1INW - chain A; structure by X-ray diffraction, 2.40 A resolution.

Chain A:
Name: Influenza A subtype N2 neuraminidase
Source organism: Influenza A virus
Notes: EC 3.2.1.18
Reference sequence: P06820 (NRAM_IATOK); residues 82-469 here = UniProt positions 82-469
Amino-acid sequence (388 residues; numbered 82 to 469; the number before each row is that of its first residue):
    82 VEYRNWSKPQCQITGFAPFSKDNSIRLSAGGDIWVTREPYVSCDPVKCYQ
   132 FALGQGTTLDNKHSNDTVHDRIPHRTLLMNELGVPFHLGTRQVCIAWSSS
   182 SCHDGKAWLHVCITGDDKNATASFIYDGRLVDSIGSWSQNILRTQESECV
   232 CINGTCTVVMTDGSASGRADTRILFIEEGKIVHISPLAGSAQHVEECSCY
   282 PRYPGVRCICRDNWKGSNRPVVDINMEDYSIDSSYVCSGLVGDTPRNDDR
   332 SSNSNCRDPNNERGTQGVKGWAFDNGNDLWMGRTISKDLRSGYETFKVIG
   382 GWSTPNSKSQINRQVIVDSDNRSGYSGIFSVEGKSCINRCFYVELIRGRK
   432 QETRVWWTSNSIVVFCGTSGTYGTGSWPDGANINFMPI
Differences from the reference sequence: conflict Asp339 (Asn in P06820)
Disulfides: Cys92-Cys417, Cys124-Cys129, Cys175-Cys193, Cys183-Cys230, Cys232-Cys237, Cys278-Cys291, Cys280-Cys289, Cys318-Cys337, Cys421-Cys447
Covalently attached groups: N-acetylglucosamine (NAG) linked to Asn86, Asn146, Asn200, Asn234
Bound ions: Ca2+: Asp293, Gly297, Asp324, Gly345, Gln347
Ligand contacts: AXP ((1S)-4-acetamido-1,5-anhydro-2,4-dideoxy-1-phosphono-D-glycero-D-galacto-octitol): Arg118, Glu119, Asp151, Arg152, Arg156, Trp178, Ser179, Ile222, Arg224, Ala246, Glu276, Glu277, Arg292, Asn294, Arg371, Tyr406
Curated features (UniProtKB/Swiss-Prot):
  - active site: Asp151 (Proton donor/acceptor), Tyr406 (Nucleophile)
  - binding site (substrate): Arg118, Arg152, Glu276, Glu277, Arg292, Arg371
  - binding site (Ca(2+)): Asp293, Gly297, Asp324, Gly345, Thr346, Gln347
  - glycosylation (N-linked (GlcNAc...) asparagine): Asn86, Asn146, Asn200, Asn234, Asn402

Summary:
Bound to chain A: compound AXP. N-acetylglucosamine is covalently linked to Asn86, Asn146, Asn200 and Asn234.
The Ca2+ site is built by Asp293, Gly297, Asp324, Gly345 and Gln347. UniProt lists active-site residues Asp151
and Tyr406, 6 substrate-binding residues and 6 Ca2+-binding residues.
Chain A is Influenza A subtype N2 neuraminidase (Influenza A virus); the structure, A sialic acid derived
phosphonate analog inhibits different strains of influenza virus neuraminidase with different efficiencies,
was determined by X-ray diffraction, deposited together with 1INV, 1INX and 1INY.
